PDB entry 7U51 | electron microscopy, 3.10 A resolution | chains D and J of the 10 polymer chains in the assembly

== Chain D ==
Name: Histone H2B type 1-C/E/F/G/I
From: Homo sapiens
UniProt: P62807 (H2B1C_HUMAN); residues 1-125 here correspond to UniProt positions 2-126 (UniProt number = residue number + 1)
Chain sequence (125 residues; numbered 1 to 125; the number before each row is that of its first residue):
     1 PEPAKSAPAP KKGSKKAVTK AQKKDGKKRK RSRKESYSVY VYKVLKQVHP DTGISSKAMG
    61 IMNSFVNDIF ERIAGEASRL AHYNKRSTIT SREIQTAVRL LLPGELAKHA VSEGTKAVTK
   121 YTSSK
Unresolved in the structure: 1-31, 125
Swiss-Prot annotation at these positions:
  - modified residue: Pro1 (N-acetylproline), Glu2 (ADP-ribosyl glutamic acid), Lys5 (N6-(2-hydroxyisobutyryl)lysine), Ser6 (ADP-ribosylserine), Lys11 (N6-(beta-hydroxybutyryl)lysine), Lys12 (N6-(2-hydroxyisobutyryl)lysine), Ser14 (Phosphoserine), Lys15 (N6-acetyllysine), Lys16 (N6-(beta-hydroxybutyryl)lysine), Lys20 (N6-(2-hydroxyisobutyryl)lysine), Lys23 (N6-(2-hydroxyisobutyryl)lysine), Lys24 (N6-(2-hydroxyisobutyryl)lysine), Lys34 (N6-(2-hydroxyisobutyryl)lysine), Glu35 (PolyADP-ribosyl glutamic acid), Ser36 (Phosphoserine), Lys43 (N6-(2-hydroxyisobutyryl)lysine), Lys46 (N6-(2-hydroxyisobutyryl)lysine), Lys57 (N6,N6-dimethyllysine), Arg79 (Dimethylated arginine), Lys85 (N6,N6,N6-trimethyllysine) and 6 more in UniProt
  - glycosylation: Ser112 (O-linked (GlcNAc) serine)
  - cross-link (Glycyl lysine isopeptide (Lys-Gly)): Lys5 (interchain with G-Cter in SUMO2), Lys20 (interchain with G-Cter in SUMO2), Lys34 (interchain with G-Cter in ubiquitin), Lys120 (interchain with G-Cter in ubiquitin)

== Chain J ==
Molecule: 147-nt DNA strand
Sequence (147 nucleotides; each row starts with the number of its first residue):
     1 ATCGGATGTA TATATCTGAC ACGTGCCTGG AGACTAGGGA GTAATCCCCT TGGCGGTTAA
    61 AACGCGGGGG ACAGCGCGTA CGTGCGTTTA AGCGGTGCTA GAGCTGTCTA CGACCAATTG
   121 AGCGGCCTCG GCACCGGGAT TCTCGAT
Unresolved in the structure: 1, 147

== Interface between chain D and chain J ==
Contacting residue pairs (10; chain D residue first):
  Ser32(D) with DG124(J), phosphate contact
  Arg33(D) with DG122(J), base contact; DC123(J), hydrogen bond to the sugar; DG124(J), phosphate contact
  Lys34(D) with DC123(J), phosphate contact; DG124(J), hydrogen bond to the phosphate
  Glu35(D) with DC123(J), phosphate contact
  Ser36(D) with DC123(J), phosphate contact
  Val39(D) with DC123(J), phosphate contact
  Tyr40(D) with DG122(J), hydrogen bond to the phosphate
Other interface residues (no listed pair), chain D (9 interface residues in all): Lys43, Thr88
Other interface residues (no listed pair), chain J (4 interface residues in all): DG112

== Summary ==
Chain D and chain J form an interface of 9 and 4 residues respectively; the contacts include 3 hydrogen bonds.
Polar contacts include Arg33(D)-DC123(J), Lys34(D)-DG124(J) and Tyr40(D)-DG122(J).
Here chain D is Histone H2B type 1-C/E/F/G/I (Homo sapiens) and chain J is a 147-nt DNA strand. Entry 7U51
(Nucleosome core particle with AP-site at SHL-6) was determined by electron microscopy, deposited together
with 7U50, 7U52 and 7U53.
